4DK4 - chains A and B; structure by X-ray diffraction, 1.90 A resolution.

== Chain A (and B) ==
Name: Deoxyuridine triphosphatase
Organism: Trypanosoma brucei
Notes: EC 3.6.1.23; chain B of this document is another copy of the same molecule, construct and numbering; everything in this record applies to it too
UniProt: Q57ZH3 (Q57ZH3_TRYB2); numbering as in UniProt (aligned over 1-287)
Sequence (290 residues; row label = number of the first residue in the row; numbers below 1 keep their minus sign (Gly-2 is residue -2)):
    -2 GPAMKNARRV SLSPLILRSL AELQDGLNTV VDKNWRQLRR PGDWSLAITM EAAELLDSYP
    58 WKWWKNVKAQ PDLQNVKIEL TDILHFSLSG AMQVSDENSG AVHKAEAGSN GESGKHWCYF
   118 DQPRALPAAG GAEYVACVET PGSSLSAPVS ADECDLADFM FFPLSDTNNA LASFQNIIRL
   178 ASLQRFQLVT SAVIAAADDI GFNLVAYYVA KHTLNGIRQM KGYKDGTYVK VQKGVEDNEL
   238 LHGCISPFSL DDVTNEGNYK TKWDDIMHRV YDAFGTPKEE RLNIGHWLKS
Not modelled in the structure: -2 to 7, 93-153, 287 (chain B: -2 to 8, 92-151, 286-287)
Construct notes: expression tag (-2 to 0)
Metal / ion sites: Ca2+ site 1: Glu48, Glu51 (together with 2,4(1h,3h)-pyrimidinedione); Ca2+ site 2: Glu48, Glu51, Glu76, Asp79 (together with 2,4(1h,3h)-pyrimidinedione); Na+: Glu51, Glu76
Ligand contacts:
  - 2,4(1h,3h)-pyrimidinedione (DUN; 2'-deoxyuridine 5'-alpha,beta-imido-diphosphate), molecule 1: Gln21, Leu24, Asn25, Val28, Trp41, Glu48, Glu51, Asp79, His82, Phe83, Lys208, Asn212, Arg215, Tyr220, Lys227, Asn235
  - 2,4(1h,3h)-pyrimidinedione (DUN), molecule 2: Lys59, Trp60, Trp61, Lys62

== How chain A and chain B interact ==
Residue-residue contacts (43):
  Val28(A) - Trp60(B)
  Val28(A) - Trp61(B)  hydrophobic
  Arg36(A) - Trp60(B)
  Asp40(A) - Trp60(B)
  Trp41(A) - Trp60(B)  hydrophobic
  Leu43(A) - Trp58(B)  hydrophobic
  Leu43(A) - Gln172(B)
  Ala44(A) - Trp58(B)  hydrophobic
  Thr46(A) - Ile175(B)
  Met47(A) - Ala50(B)
  Met47(A) - Asp54(B)
  Met47(A) - Trp58(B)  hydrophobic
  Ala50(A) - Met47(B)
  Ala50(A) - Ala50(B)  hydrophobic
  Leu53(A) - Leu43(B)  hydrophobic
  Asp54(A) - Met47(B)
  Trp58(A) - Leu43(B)  hydrophobic
  Trp58(A) - Met47(B)  hydrophobic
  Trp60(A) - Arg36(B)
  Trp60(A) - Asp40(B)
  Trp60(A) - Trp41(B)  hydrophobic
  Trp60(A) - Lys221(B)
  Trp61(A) - Val28(B)  hydrophobic
  Trp61(A) - Phe83(B)  hydrophobic
  Trp61(A) - Gln216(B)  hydrogen bond (backbone-side chain)
  Trp61(A) - Tyr220(B)
  Trp61(A) - Lys221(B)  hydrogen bond (backbone-backbone)
  Lys62(A) - Tyr220(B)
  Asn63(A) - Tyr220(B)  hydrogen bond (backbone-backbone)
  Asn63(A) - Lys221(B)  hydrogen bond (backbone-backbone)
  Asn63(A) - Gly223(B)
  Val64(A) - Lys221(B)  hydrogen bond (backbone-backbone)
  Phe83(A) - Trp61(B)  hydrophobic
  Gln172(A) - Leu43(B)
  Ile175(A) - Thr46(B)
  Gln216(A) - Trp61(B)  hydrogen bond (side chain-backbone)
  Tyr220(A) - Trp61(B)
  Tyr220(A) - Lys62(B)
  Tyr220(A) - Asn63(B)  hydrogen bond (backbone-backbone)
  Lys221(A) - Trp61(B)
  Lys221(A) - Asn63(B)  hydrogen bond (backbone-backbone)
  Lys221(A) - Val64(B)  hydrogen bond (backbone-backbone)
  Gly223(A) - Asn63(B)  hydrogen bond (backbone-side chain)
Interface residues without a listed pair, chain A (27 interface residues in all): Asp29, Leu168, Asp222
Interface residues without a listed pair, chain B (28 interface residues in all): Asp29, Ser42, Ala44, Leu53, Leu168, Asp222

== Summary ==
The interface between chain A and chain B involves 27 residues on one side and 28 on the other, with 10
hydrogen bonds. Polar contacts include Trp61(A)-Gln216(B), Gly223(A)-Asn63(B) and Trp61(A)-Lys221(B). Chain A
binds 2,4(1h,3h)-pyrimidinedione. Glu48(A) and Glu51(A) coordinate Ca2+ site 1.
Chain A and chain B are both Deoxyuridine triphosphatase (Trypanosoma brucei); the structure, Crystal
Structure of Trypanosoma brucei dUTPase with dUpNp, Ca2+ and Na+, was determined by X-ray diffraction together
with 4DK2, 4DL8 and 4DLC from the same study.
